PDB entry 6RFR | electron microscopy, 3.20 A resolution | chains B and H of the 42 polymer chains in the assembly

== Chain B ==
Protein: Subunit NUBM of NADH:Ubiquinone Oxidoreductase (Complex I)
Organism: Yarrowia lipolytica
Notes: EC 1.6.99.3, 7.1.1.2
Reference sequence: Q9UUU2 (Q9UUU2_YARLL); residues 1-488 here = UniProt positions 1-488
Amino-acid sequence (488 residues; each row starts with the number of its first residue):
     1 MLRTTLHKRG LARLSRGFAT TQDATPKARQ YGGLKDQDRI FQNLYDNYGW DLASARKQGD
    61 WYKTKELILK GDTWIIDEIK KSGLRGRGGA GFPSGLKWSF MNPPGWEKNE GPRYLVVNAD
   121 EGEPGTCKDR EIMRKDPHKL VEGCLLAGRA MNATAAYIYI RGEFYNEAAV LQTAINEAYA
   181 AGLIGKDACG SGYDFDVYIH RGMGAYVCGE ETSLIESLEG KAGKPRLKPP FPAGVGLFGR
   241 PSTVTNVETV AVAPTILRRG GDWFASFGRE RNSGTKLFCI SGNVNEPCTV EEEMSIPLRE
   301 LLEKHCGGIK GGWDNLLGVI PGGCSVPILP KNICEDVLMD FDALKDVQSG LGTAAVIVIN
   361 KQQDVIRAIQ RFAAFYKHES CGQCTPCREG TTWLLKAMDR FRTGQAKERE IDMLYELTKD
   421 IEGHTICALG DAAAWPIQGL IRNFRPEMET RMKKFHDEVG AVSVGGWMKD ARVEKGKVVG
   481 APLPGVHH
Disordered / not traced: 1-28, 485-488
Ion coordination: 4Fe-4S cluster Fe: Cys-381, Cys-384, Cys-387, Cys-427
Ligand contacts:
  - FMN (flavin mononucleotide): Gly-86, Arg-87, Gly-88, Ala-90, Phe-92, Lys-97, Asn-118, Asp-120, Glu-121, Gly-122, Glu-123, Tyr-206, Gly-209, Glu-210, Glu-211, Val-244, Thr-245, Asn-246, Thr-249, Cys-427, Ala-428, Leu-429
  - 4Fe-4S cluster (SF4): Val-207, Pro-225, Ser-380, Cys-381, Gly-382, Gln-383, Cys-384, Cys-387, Arg-388, Thr-425, Ile-426, Cys-427, Leu-429, Gly-430

== Chain H ==
Protein: Subunit NUHM of NADH:Ubiquinone Oxidoreductase (Complex I)
Organism: Yarrowia lipolytica
Notes: EC 1.6.99.3
Reference sequence: Q9UUT9 (Q9UUT9_YARLL); numbering as in UniProt (aligned over 1-243)
Amino-acid sequence (243 residues; numbered 1 to 243; the number before each row is that of its first residue):
     1 MLRLIRPRLA ALARPTTRAP QALNARTHIV SVHRNTENNN PSIPFEFSPE NMKRAEEVIA
    61 KYPPQYKKAA VMPLLDIGQR QLGYTSISVM NYVAKLLEMP PMRVYEVATF YTMYNRTPMG
   121 RYHLQICTTT PCQLCGSDGI MEAVQNTLNI KPGETTKDNL FTLSEVECLG ACVNAPMMAI
   181 NDDYYEDLTP EGTVKLLEDC KAGKMPTPGP ENHVRRDCEP ASGQKVLLSK EPHNVADFLQ
   241 EGI
Disordered / not traced: 1-27
Ion coordination: 2Fe-2S cluster Fe: Cys-127, Cys-132, Cys-168, Cys-172
Ligand contacts: 2Fe-2S cluster (FES): Cys-127, Thr-129, Pro-131, Cys-132, Cys-168, Leu-169, Gly-170, Ala-171, Cys-172, Met-177

== How chain B and chain H interact ==
Contacting residue pairs (130):
  Asp-36(B) / Leu-227(H)
  Asp-36(B) / His-233(H)  hydrogen bond (backbone-side chain)
  Gln-37(B) / His-233(H)
  Gln-37(B) / Phe-238(H)
  Arg-39(B) / Leu-227(H)
  Arg-39(B) / His-233(H)
  Gln-42(B) / Leu-227(H)
  Gln-42(B) / His-233(H)  hydrogen bond
  Leu-44(B) / Cys-218(H)
  Tyr-45(B) / Arg-216(H)  hydrogen bond (backbone-side chain)
  Tyr-45(B) / Glu-219(H)
  Tyr-45(B) / Val-226(H)
  Asp-46(B) / Arg-216(H)  hydrogen bond (backbone-side chain)
  Asn-47(B) / Arg-216(H)
  Asn-47(B) / Gln-224(H)  hydrogen bond
  Asn-47(B) / Leu-227(H)
  Tyr-48(B) / Ser-229(H)  hydrogen bond (side chain-backbone)
  Tyr-48(B) / Lys-230(H)
  Tyr-48(B) / Glu-231(H)  hydrogen bond (side chain-backbone)
  Tyr-48(B) / Pro-232(H)  hydrophobic
  Gln-58(B) / His-233(H)
  Gln-58(B) / Val-235(H)
  Gly-59(B) / Asn-234(H)
  Tyr-62(B) / Ala-236(H)  hydrophobic
  Glu-66(B) / Ile-243(H)
  Leu-67(B) / Ile-243(H)
  Lys-70(B) / Ile-243(H)
  Trp-74(B) / Gln-240(H)
  Trp-74(B) / Ile-243(H)
  Glu-78(B) / Gln-240(H)  hydrogen bond
  Gly-122(B) / Cys-168(H)
  Pro-124(B) / Thr-129(H)
  Pro-124(B) / Cys-168(H)  hydrophobic
  Pro-124(B) / Cys-172(H)
  Gly-125(B) / Cys-172(H)  hydrogen bond (backbone-side chain)
  Thr-126(B) / Gly-170(H)
  Thr-126(B) / Cys-172(H)
  Cys-127(B) / Gly-170(H)  hydrogen bond (side chain-backbone)
  Cys-127(B) / Ala-171(H)
  Cys-127(B) / Cys-172(H)  hydrogen bond (side chain-backbone)
  Cys-127(B) / Val-173(H)  hydrogen bond (side chain-backbone)
  Arg-130(B) / Ala-171(H)
  Arg-130(B) / Tyr-184(H)
  Arg-130(B) / Glu-186(H)  salt bridge
  Glu-131(B) / Cys-218(H)  hydrogen bond
  Arg-134(B) / Asp-217(H)  salt bridge
  Lys-135(B) / Asp-217(H)  salt bridge
  Tyr-157(B) / Lys-61(H)  hydrogen bond (side chain-backbone)
  Tyr-157(B) / Tyr-62(H)  hydrophobic
  Arg-161(B) / Cys-168(H)  hydrogen bond (side chain-backbone)
  Arg-161(B) / Leu-169(H)
  Arg-161(B) / Gly-170(H)
  Gly-162(B) / Met-113(H)
  Glu-163(B) / Met-113(H)
  Glu-163(B) / Gln-125(H)
  Glu-163(B) / Leu-169(H)
  Glu-163(B) / Tyr-184(H)
  Phe-164(B) / Leu-169(H)
  Phe-164(B) / Gly-170(H)
  Phe-164(B) / Tyr-184(H)
  Tyr-165(B) / Arg-80(H)
  Tyr-165(B) / Asp-182(H)
  Asn-166(B) / Asp-182(H)
  Asn-166(B) / Asp-183(H)  hydrogen bond
  Tyr-198(B) / Lys-61(H)
  Ile-199(B) / Lys-61(H)
  His-200(B) / Tyr-62(H)  hydrogen bond
  His-200(B) / Met-72(H)  hydrogen bond
  Arg-201(B) / Met-72(H)
  Gly-202(B) / Met-72(H)
  Met-203(B) / Met-72(H)
  Met-203(B) / Asp-76(H)
  Met-203(B) / Gln-79(H)
  Met-203(B) / Tyr-111(H)
  Met-203(B) / Thr-112(H)
  Met-203(B) / Met-113(H)
  Met-203(B) / Tyr-114(H)
  Gly-204(B) / Thr-112(H)  hydrogen bond (backbone-side chain)
  Gly-204(B) / Met-113(H)  hydrogen bond (backbone-side chain)
  Val-207(B) / Phe-110(H)  hydrophobic
  Ser-217(B) / Met-72(H)
  Ser-217(B) / Tyr-111(H)
  Leu-218(B) / Ala-69(H)
  Glu-219(B) / Ala-69(H)
  Gly-220(B) / Ala-69(H)
  Gly-220(B) / Val-71(H)
  Gly-220(B) / Val-107(H)
  Lys-221(B) / Val-107(H)
  Lys-221(B) / Tyr-111(H)
  Ala-222(B) / Val-107(H)
  Ala-222(B) / Phe-110(H)  hydrophobic
  Gly-223(B) / Phe-110(H)
  Gly-223(B) / Tyr-111(H)
  Phe-238(B) / Tyr-66(H)  hydrophobic
  Phe-238(B) / Ala-69(H)  hydrophobic
  Leu-257(B) / Gln-240(H)
  Arg-258(B) / Val-235(H)
  Arg-258(B) / Leu-239(H)
  Arg-258(B) / Gln-240(H)  hydrogen bond (backbone-backbone)
  Arg-259(B) / Phe-238(H)
  Ser-281(B) / Pro-131(H)
  Ser-281(B) / Cys-172(H)  hydrogen bond (side chain-backbone)
  Ser-281(B) / Val-173(H)
  Gly-282(B) / Cys-135(H)  hydrogen bond (backbone-side chain)
  Glu-286(B) / Pro-220(H)
  Glu-286(B) / Ser-222(H)  hydrogen bond
  Pro-287(B) / Val-173(H)
  Pro-287(B) / Arg-215(H)  hydrogen bond (backbone-side chain)
  Cys-288(B) / Val-173(H)
  Cys-288(B) / Cys-218(H)
  Cys-288(B) / Pro-220(H)  hydrophobic
  Thr-289(B) / Val-173(H)
  Thr-289(B) / Cys-218(H)
  Ile-357(B) / Pro-131(H)  hydrophobic
  Ile-357(B) / Leu-134(H)  hydrophobic
  Val-358(B) / Leu-134(H)
  Gln-363(B) / Leu-134(H)
  Arg-367(B) / Gln-133(H)
  Arg-367(B) / Asp-138(H)  salt bridge
  Ala-368(B) / Thr-130(H)  hydrogen bond (backbone-side chain)
  Arg-371(B) / Thr-128(H)  hydrogen bond
  Arg-371(B) / Thr-129(H)  hydrogen bond
  Arg-371(B) / Thr-130(H)
  Arg-371(B) / Glu-167(H)  salt bridge
  Phe-372(B) / Thr-130(H)
  Ala-374(B) / Glu-167(H)
  Phe-375(B) / Glu-167(H)
  His-378(B) / Glu-167(H)  salt bridge
  Glu-379(B) / Glu-167(H)
  Cys-381(B) / Phe-110(H)  hydrophobic
Other interface residues (no listed pair), chain B (84 interface residues in all): Arg-56, Lys-57, Lys-63, Tyr-114, Glu-123, Ala-205, Cys-208, Lys-224, Gly-260, Cys-279, Ile-280, Asn-283, Gly-307, Ile-359
Other interface residues (no listed pair), chain H (65 interface residues in all): Ile-29, Pro-63, Lys-68, Pro-73, Glu-106, Val-166, Ala-221, Lys-225

== Summary ==
Chain B and chain H form an interface of 84 and 65 residues respectively, with 28 hydrogen bonds and 6 salt
bridges. Polar pairs include Arg-130(B)/Glu-186(H), Arg-134(B)/Asp-217(H) and Lys-135(B)/Asp-217(H). Bound to
chain B: 4Fe-4S cluster and flavin mononucleotide. Bound to chain H: 2Fe-2S cluster.
Chain B is Subunit NUBM of NADH:Ubiquinone Oxidoreductase (Complex I) and chain H is Subunit NUHM of
NADH:Ubiquinone Oxidoreductase (Complex I), both from Yarrowia lipolytica; the structure, Cryo-EM structure of
respiratory complex I from Yarrowia lipolytica at 3.2 A resolution, was determined by electron microscopy
together with 6RFQ and 6RFS from the same study.
